9MIN - chains B and E of the 5 polymer chains in the assembly; structure by X-ray diffraction, 2.05 A resolution.

== Chain B ==
Protein: Beta-2-microglobulin
Source organism: Homo sapiens
Notes: engineered mutation(s): insertion of MG at N-terminus - cloning artifact
Reference sequence: P61769 (B2MG_HUMAN); residues 1-99 here correspond to UniProt positions 21-119 (UniProt number = residue number + 20)
Amino-acid sequence (101 residues; numbered -1 to 99; the number before each row is that of its first residue; numbers below 1 keep their minus sign (Met-1 is residue -1)):
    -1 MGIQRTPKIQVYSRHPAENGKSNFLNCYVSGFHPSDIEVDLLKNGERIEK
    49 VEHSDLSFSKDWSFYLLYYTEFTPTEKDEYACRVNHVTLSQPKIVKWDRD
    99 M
Construct notes: initiating methionine (-1); expression tag (0)
Disulfides: Cys25-Cys80
Swiss-Prot annotation at these positions:
  - modified residue: Gln2 (Pyrrolidone carboxylic acid)
  - glycosylation: Ile1 (N-linked (Glc) (glycation) isoleucine), Lys19 (N-linked (Glc) (glycation) lysine), Lys41 (N-linked (Glc) (glycation) lysine), Lys48 (N-linked (Glc) (glycation) lysine), Lys58 (N-linked (Glc) (glycation) lysine), Lys91 (N-linked (Glc) (glycation) lysine), Lys94 (N-linked (Glc) (glycation) lysine)

== Chain E ==
Protein: nanobody AD01
Source organism: Lama glama
Notes: antibody fragment or engineered binder
Amino-acid sequence (119 residues; numbered 3 to 121; the number before each row is that of its first residue):
     3 EVKLVESGGGLVQPGGSLRLSCAASGSIFSINTMGWYRQTPGKQRDLVAD
    53 ISSGGSTKYGDSVKGRFTISRDNTKNTVYLQMNSLKPEDTAVYYCYGLSY
   103 SNDDYWGQGTQVTVSSGAP
Not modelled in the structure: 119-121
Disulfides: Cys24-Cys97

== How chain B and chain E interact ==
Residue-residue contacts (40; chain B residue first):
  Leu40(B) - Leu100(E)  hydrophobic
  Leu40(B) - Asn104(E)
  Asn42(B) - Asn34(E)  hydrogen bond (backbone-side chain)
  Asn42(B) - Tyr102(E)
  Asn42(B) - Asn104(E)
  Gly43(B) - Asn34(E)
  Gly43(B) - Thr35(E)  hydrogen bond (backbone-side chain)
  Gly43(B) - Leu100(E)
  Gly43(B) - Ser101(E)
  Gly43(B) - Asn104(E)  hydrogen bond (backbone-side chain)
  Glu44(B) - Asn34(E)  hydrogen bond
  Glu44(B) - Thr35(E)
  Glu44(B) - Ser54(E)
  Arg45(B) - Leu49(E)
  Arg45(B) - Asp52(E)  salt bridge
  Arg45(B) - Lys60(E)
  Glu77(B) - Ser103(E)  hydrogen bond
  Glu77(B) - Asn104(E)  hydrogen bond (backbone-side chain)
  Tyr78(B) - Asn104(E)
  Ala79(B) - Asn104(E)
  Arg81(B) - Tyr39(E)  hydrogen bond
  Arg81(B) - Tyr98(E)  hydrogen bond
  Arg81(B) - Leu100(E)
  Asn83(B) - Gln46(E)
  Asn83(B) - Arg47(E)  hydrogen bond (side chain-backbone)
  His84(B) - Gln46(E)
  Val85(B) - Gln46(E)
  Leu87(B) - Gln46(E)
  Ser88(B) - Gln41(E)  hydrogen bond (backbone-side chain)
  Ser88(B) - Arg47(E)  hydrogen bond (backbone-side chain)
  Gln89(B) - Arg47(E)
  Gln89(B) - Trp108(E)
  Pro90(B) - Tyr39(E)  hydrophobic
  Pro90(B) - Arg47(E)
  Pro90(B) - Trp108(E)
  Ile92(B) - Leu100(E)  hydrophobic
  Ile92(B) - Asn104(E)
  Ile92(B) - Asp106(E)
  Lys94(B) - Ser103(E)  hydrogen bond (side chain-backbone)
  Lys94(B) - Asp105(E)  salt bridge
Other interface residues (no listed pair), chain B (20 interface residues in all): Lys41, Glu47
Other interface residues (no listed pair), chain E (21 interface residues in all): Asp48, Ser58

== Overview ==
20 residues of chain B face 21 of chain E across their interface, with 12 hydrogen bonds and 2 salt bridges.
Polar contacts include Arg45(B)-Asp52(E), Lys94(B)-Asp105(E) and Asn42(B)-Asn34(E).
Here chain B is Beta-2-microglobulin (Homo sapiens) and chain E is nanobody AD01 (Lama glama). Entry 9MIN
(Structure of a designed minibinder to NYESO1-A*02:01) was determined by X-ray diffraction.
